8WIH - chains A and B; structure by X-ray diffraction, 2.44 A resolution.

# Chain A (and B)
Name: Threonine--tRNA ligase
Organism: Escherichia coli
Notes: EC 6.1.1.3; chain B of this document is another copy of the same molecule, construct and numbering; everything in this record applies to it too
UniProtKB: A0A8S7FUD7 (A0A8S7FUD7_ECOLX); residues 242-642 here = UniProt positions 242-642
Amino-acid sequence (410 residues; row label = number of the first residue in the row):
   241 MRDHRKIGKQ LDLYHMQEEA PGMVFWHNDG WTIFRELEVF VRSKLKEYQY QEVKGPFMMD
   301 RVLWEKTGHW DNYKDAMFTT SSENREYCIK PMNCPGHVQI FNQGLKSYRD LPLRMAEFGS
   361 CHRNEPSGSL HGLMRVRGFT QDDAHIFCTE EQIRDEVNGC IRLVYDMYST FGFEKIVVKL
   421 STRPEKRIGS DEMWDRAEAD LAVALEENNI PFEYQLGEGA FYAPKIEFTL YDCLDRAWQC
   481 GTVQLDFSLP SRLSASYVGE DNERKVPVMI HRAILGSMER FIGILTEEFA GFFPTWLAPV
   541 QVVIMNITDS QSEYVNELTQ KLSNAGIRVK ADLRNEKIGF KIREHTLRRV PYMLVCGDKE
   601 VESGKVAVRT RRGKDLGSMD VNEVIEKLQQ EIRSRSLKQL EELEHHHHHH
Disordered / not traced: 241, 643-650 (chain B: 241, 641-650)
Sequence notes: initiating methionine (241); engineered mutation Ala463 (Gly in A0A8S7FUD7); expression tag (643-650)
Bound ions: Zn2+: Cys334, His385, His511
Ligand contacts: ATP (adenosine-5'-triphosphate): Tyr313, Met332, Arg363, Glu365, Met374, Arg375, Val376, Phe379, Gln381, Lys465, Gln479, Cys480, Gly481, Thr482, Gln484, Leu515, Gly516, Ser517, Arg520
From the paper describing this entry:
  - binding site for ATP: Phe379, Arg520
  - mutagenesis - A316N, L489M: unchanged binding to OB
  - mutagenesis - G463A: decreased binding to BN
  - mutagenesis - G463A: increased catalytic activity
  - mutagenesis - G463A: decreased binding to OB

# Interface between chain A and chain B
Contacting residue pairs (92):
  His255(A) - Gln339(B)
  His255(A) - Gln343(B)
  Gln257(A) - Gln339(B)  hydrogen bond
  Glu258(A) - Arg325(B)  hydrogen bond (backbone-side chain)
  Glu259(A) - Met299(B)
  Glu259(A) - Asp300(B)  hydrogen bond (backbone-backbone)
  Ala260(A) - Met298(B)
  Ala260(A) - Met299(B)  hydrophobic
  Pro261(A) - Arg325(B)
  Pro261(A) - Tyr327(B)
  Met263(A) - Pro296(B)  hydrophobic
  Met263(A) - Met298(B)  hydrophobic
  Val264(A) - Lys294(B)
  Val264(A) - Pro296(B)
  Phe265(A) - Lys294(B)
  Phe265(A) - Pro296(B)
  Phe265(A) - Met299(B)  hydrophobic
  Phe265(A) - Gln339(B)
  Trp266(A) - Val293(B)
  Trp266(A) - Lys294(B)  hydrogen bond (backbone-backbone)
  Trp266(A) - Ile340(B)
  Asn268(A) - Gln291(B)
  Asn268(A) - Glu292(B)  hydrogen bond (side chain-backbone)
  Asn268(A) - Val293(B)
  Trp271(A) - Glu292(B)  hydrogen bond
  Trp271(A) - Lys294(B)
  Arg275(A) - Arg282(B)
  Arg275(A) - Glu292(B)  salt bridge
  Arg282(A) - Arg275(B)
  Lys286(A) - Ser563(B)  hydrogen bond (side chain-backbone)
  Gln291(A) - Asn268(B)
  Glu292(A) - Asn268(B)  hydrogen bond (backbone-side chain)
  Glu292(A) - Trp271(B)  hydrogen bond
  Glu292(A) - Arg275(B)  salt bridge
  Val293(A) - Trp266(B)
  Val293(A) - His267(B)
  Val293(A) - Asn268(B)
  Val293(A) - Trp271(B)
  Lys294(A) - Val264(B)
  Lys294(A) - Phe265(B)
  Lys294(A) - Trp266(B)  hydrogen bond (backbone-backbone)
  Lys294(A) - Trp271(B)
  Pro296(A) - Met263(B)  hydrophobic
  Pro296(A) - Val264(B)
  Pro296(A) - Phe265(B)
  Phe297(A) - Met263(B)
  Phe297(A) - Phe297(B)  hydrophobic
  Phe297(A) - His362(B)
  Met298(A) - Ala260(B)
  Met298(A) - Met263(B)  hydrophobic
  Met298(A) - Phe318(B)  hydrophobic
  Met298(A) - His362(B)
  Met299(A) - Glu259(B)
  Met299(A) - Ala260(B)  hydrophobic
  Met299(A) - Phe265(B)  hydrophobic
  Asp300(A) - Glu259(B)  hydrogen bond (backbone-backbone)
  Phe318(A) - Met298(B)  hydrophobic
  Phe318(A) - Thr320(B)
  Phe318(A) - Ser321(B)
  Phe318(A) - Ser322(B)
  Thr319(A) - Thr319(B)
  Thr319(A) - Thr320(B)  hydrogen bond (backbone-side chain)
  Thr320(A) - Phe318(B)
  Thr320(A) - Thr319(B)  hydrogen bond (side chain-backbone)
  Ser321(A) - Phe318(B)
  Ser322(A) - Phe318(B)
  Ser322(A) - Asn364(B)  hydrogen bond
  Ser322(A) - Arg377(B)  hydrogen bond
  Glu323(A) - Ser367(B)  hydrogen bond
  Glu323(A) - Arg377(B)  salt bridge
  Arg325(A) - Glu258(B)  hydrogen bond (side chain-backbone)
  Arg325(A) - Glu259(B)
  Tyr327(A) - Glu259(B)
  Tyr327(A) - Pro261(B)
  Tyr327(A) - Arg377(B)
  Ile329(A) - Ile329(B)  hydrophobic
  Gly336(A) - Phe265(B)
  Gln339(A) - His255(B)
  Gln339(A) - Gln257(B)  hydrogen bond
  Gln339(A) - Phe265(B)
  Ile340(A) - Phe265(B)  hydrophobic
  Ile340(A) - Trp266(B)
  Gln343(A) - His255(B)
  Gln343(A) - Gln257(B)
  Gln343(A) - His267(B)
  His362(A) - Phe297(B)
  His362(A) - Met298(B)
  Asn364(A) - Ser322(B)  hydrogen bond
  Ser367(A) - Glu323(B)  hydrogen bond (backbone-side chain)
  Arg377(A) - Ser322(B)  hydrogen bond
  Arg377(A) - Glu323(B)  salt bridge
  Ser563(A) - Lys286(B)  hydrogen bond (backbone-side chain)
Other interface residues (no listed pair), chain A (45 interface residues in all): His267, Gly295, Pro366
Other interface residues (no listed pair), chain B (45 interface residues in all): Gly295, Gly336, Pro366

# In short
The chain A/chain B interface involves 45 residues from each chain, with 22 hydrogen bonds and 4 salt bridges.
Polar contacts include Arg275(A)-Glu292(B), Glu323(A)-Arg377(B) and Gln257(A)-Gln339(B). Bound to chain A:
ATP. The paper reports a binding site for ATP at Phe379(A) and Arg520(A); G463A of chain A reduces binding to
BN; 3 substitutions were tested in all.
Chain A and chain B are both Threonine--tRNA ligase (Escherichia coli); the structure, Crystal structure of E.
coli ThrS catalytic domain mutant G463A in complex with ATP, was determined by X-ray diffraction (same
publication as 8WIA, 8WIG, 8WII and 8WIJ).
